PDB entry 7ORI | electron microscopy, 3.90 A resolution | chains T and A of the 4 polymer chains in the assembly

== Chain T ==
Molecule: 30-nt RNA strand
Sequence (30 nucleotides; numbered 1 to 30; the number before each row is that of its first residue):
     1 AACGUUAUCU AUACUUGGUA GUACACUACU
Not modelled in the structure: 14-22

== Chain A ==
Protein: La Crosse virus polymerase
Source organism: La Crosse orthobunyavirus
Notes: EC 2.7.7.48
UniProtKB: A5HC98 (L_BUNLC); residue numbers follow UniProt; this construct covers 1-1028, 1042-2263
Amino-acid sequence (2276 residues; numbered 1 to 2263 plus 26 insertion-coded residues; 13 numbers in that range are skipped by the numbering (no residue carries them; nothing is unmodelled there); the number before each row is that of its first residue; a row labelled like 1028A-1028Z holds insertion residues (1028A, then the next letters in order)):
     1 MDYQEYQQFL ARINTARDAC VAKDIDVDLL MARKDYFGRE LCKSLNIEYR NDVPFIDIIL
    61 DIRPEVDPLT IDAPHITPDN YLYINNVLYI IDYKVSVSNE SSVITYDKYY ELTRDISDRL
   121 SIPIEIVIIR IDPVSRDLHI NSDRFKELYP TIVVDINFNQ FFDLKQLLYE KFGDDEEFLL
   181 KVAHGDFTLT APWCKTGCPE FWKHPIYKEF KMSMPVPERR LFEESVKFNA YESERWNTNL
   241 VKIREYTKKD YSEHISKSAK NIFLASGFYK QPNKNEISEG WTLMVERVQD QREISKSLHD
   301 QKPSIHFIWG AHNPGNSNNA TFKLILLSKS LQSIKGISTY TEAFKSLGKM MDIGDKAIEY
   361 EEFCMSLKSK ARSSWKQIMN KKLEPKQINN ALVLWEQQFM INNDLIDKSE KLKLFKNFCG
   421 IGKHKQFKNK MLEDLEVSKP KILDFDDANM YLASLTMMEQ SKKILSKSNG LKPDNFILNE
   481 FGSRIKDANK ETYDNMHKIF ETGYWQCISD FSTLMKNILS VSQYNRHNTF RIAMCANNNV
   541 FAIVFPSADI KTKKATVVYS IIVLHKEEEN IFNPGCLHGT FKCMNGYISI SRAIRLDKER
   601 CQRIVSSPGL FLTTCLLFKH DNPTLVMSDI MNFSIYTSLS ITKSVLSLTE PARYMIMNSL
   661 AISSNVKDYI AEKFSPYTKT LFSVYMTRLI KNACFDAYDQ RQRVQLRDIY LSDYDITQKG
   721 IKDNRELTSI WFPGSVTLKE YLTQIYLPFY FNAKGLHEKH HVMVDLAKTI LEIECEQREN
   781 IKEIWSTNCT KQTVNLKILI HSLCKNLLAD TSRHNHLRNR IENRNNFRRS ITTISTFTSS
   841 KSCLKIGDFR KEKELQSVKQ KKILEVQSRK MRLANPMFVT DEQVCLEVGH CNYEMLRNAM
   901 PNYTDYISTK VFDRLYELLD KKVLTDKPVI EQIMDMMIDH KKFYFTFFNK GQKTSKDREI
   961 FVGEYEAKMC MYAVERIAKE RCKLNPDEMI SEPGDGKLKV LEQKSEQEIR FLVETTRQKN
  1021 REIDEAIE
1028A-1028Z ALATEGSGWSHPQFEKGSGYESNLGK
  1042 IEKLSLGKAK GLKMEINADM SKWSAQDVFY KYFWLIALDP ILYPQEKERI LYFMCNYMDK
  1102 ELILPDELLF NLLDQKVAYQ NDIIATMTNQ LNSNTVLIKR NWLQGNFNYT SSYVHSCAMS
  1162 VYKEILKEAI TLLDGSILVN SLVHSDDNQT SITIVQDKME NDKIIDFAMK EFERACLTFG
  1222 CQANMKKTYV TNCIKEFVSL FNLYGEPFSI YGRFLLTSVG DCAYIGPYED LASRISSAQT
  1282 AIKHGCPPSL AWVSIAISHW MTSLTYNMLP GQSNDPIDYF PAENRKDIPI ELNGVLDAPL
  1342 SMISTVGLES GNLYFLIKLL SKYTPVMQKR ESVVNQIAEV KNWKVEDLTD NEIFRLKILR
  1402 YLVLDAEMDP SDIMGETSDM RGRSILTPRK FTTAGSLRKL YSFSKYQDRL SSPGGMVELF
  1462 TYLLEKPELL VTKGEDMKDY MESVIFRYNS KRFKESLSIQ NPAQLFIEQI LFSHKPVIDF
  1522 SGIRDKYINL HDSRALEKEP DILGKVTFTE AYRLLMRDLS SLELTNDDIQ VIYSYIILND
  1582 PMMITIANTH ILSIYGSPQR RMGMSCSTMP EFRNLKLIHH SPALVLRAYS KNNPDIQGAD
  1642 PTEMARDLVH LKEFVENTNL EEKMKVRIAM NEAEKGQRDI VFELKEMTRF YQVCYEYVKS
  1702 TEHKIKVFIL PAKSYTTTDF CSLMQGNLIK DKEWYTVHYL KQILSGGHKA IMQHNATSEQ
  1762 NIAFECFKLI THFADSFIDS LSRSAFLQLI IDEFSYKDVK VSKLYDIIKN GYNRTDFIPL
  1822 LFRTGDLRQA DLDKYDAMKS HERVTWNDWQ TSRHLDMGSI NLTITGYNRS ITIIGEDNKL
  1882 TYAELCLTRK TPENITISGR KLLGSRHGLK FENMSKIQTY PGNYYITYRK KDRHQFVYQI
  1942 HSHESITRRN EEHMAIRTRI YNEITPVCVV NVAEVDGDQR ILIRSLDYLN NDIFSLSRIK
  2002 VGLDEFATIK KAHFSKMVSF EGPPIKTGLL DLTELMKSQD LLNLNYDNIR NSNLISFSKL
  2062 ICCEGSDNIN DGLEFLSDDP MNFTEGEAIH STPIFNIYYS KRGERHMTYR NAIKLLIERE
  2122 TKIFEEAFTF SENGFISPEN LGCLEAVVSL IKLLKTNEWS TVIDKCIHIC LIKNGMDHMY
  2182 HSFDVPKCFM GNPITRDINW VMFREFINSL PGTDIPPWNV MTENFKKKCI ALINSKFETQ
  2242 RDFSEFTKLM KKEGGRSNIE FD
Not modelled in the structure: 425-436, 549-554, 855-892, 1028A-1028Z, 1531-1543, 1841-1981, 2191-2198, 2239-2263
Differences from the reference sequence: engineered mutation Lys34 (His in A5HC98); insertion (1028G-1028S)
Swiss-Prot annotation at these positions:
  - binding site (Mn(2+)): Asp52, Asp79, Asp92, Tyr93
  - binding site (Mg(2+)): Asp1188
  - binding site (Zn(2+)): Cys2064, His2169, Asp2178, His2182
  - mutagenesis: Asp52 (D52A: Complete loss of nuclease activity), Asp79 (D79A: Complete loss of nuclease activity), Asp92 (D92A: Complete loss of nuclease activity), Lys94 (K94A: Complete loss of nuclease activity)
Metal / ion sites: Mg2+: Asp1060, Asp1188; Zn2+: Cys2064, His2169, Asp2178, His2182
Ligand contacts: pyrophosphate (POP): Arg958, Met1061, Ser1062, Lys1063, Trp1064, Gln1145, Asp1187, Asn1225, Lys1228
What the authors report for this chain:
  - mutagenesis - H34K: abolished catalytic activity (citing earlier work)
  - mutagenesis - M989A: decreased catalytic activity on 25-mer product
  - mutagenesis - I990A: increased catalytic activity on 25-mer
  - mutagenesis - S991A (13.8-fold): increased catalytic activity on replication products
  - mutagenesis - M989A, S991A: unchanged catalytic activity

== How chain T and chain A interact ==
Residue-residue contacts (104):
  A1(T) - Lys841(A)  phosphate contact
  A1(T) - Ser842(A)  hydrogen bond to the phosphate
  A1(T) - Phe948(A)  phosphate contact
  A1(T) - Lys950(A)  base contact
  A1(T) - Ile960(A)  base contact
  A1(T) - Phe961(A)  sugar contact
  A1(T) - Val962(A)  sugar contact
  A1(T) - Lys968(A)  phosphate contact
  A2(T) - Lys841(A)  salt bridge to the phosphate
  A2(T) - Lys968(A)  salt bridge to the phosphate
  A2(T) - Gly1146(A)  hydrogen bond to the sugar
  A2(T) - Asn1149(A)  base contact
  C3(T) - Thr836(A)  hydrogen bond to the phosphate
  C3(T) - Tyr972(A)  phosphate contact
  C3(T) - Arg976(A)  salt bridge to the phosphate
  C3(T) - Asn1149(A)  sugar contact
  C3(T) - Tyr1150(A)  phosphate contact
  G4(T) - Lys979(A)  salt bridge to the phosphate
  G4(T) - Ile990(A)  sugar contact
  G4(T) - Glu992(A)  sugar contact
  G4(T) - Pro993(A)  sugar contact
  G4(T) - Gly994(A)  hydrogen bond to the sugar
  G4(T) - Tyr1150(A)  sugar contact
  U5(T) - Pro993(A)  phosphate contact
  U5(T) - Gly994(A)  sugar contact
  U5(T) - Ile1706(A)  phosphate contact
  U6(T) - Lys1284(A)  sugar contact
  U6(T) - Lys1705(A)  phosphate contact
  U6(T) - Ile1706(A)  hydrogen bond to the phosphate
  A7(T) - Ser1277(A)  sugar contact
  A7(T) - Lys1705(A)  salt bridge to the phosphate
  A7(T) - Lys1707(A)  salt bridge to the phosphate
  U8(T) - Glu1270(A)  hydrogen bond to the sugar
  U8(T) - Ala1273(A)  phosphate contact
  U8(T) - Ser1274(A)  hydrogen bond to the sugar
  C9(T) - Tyr1269(A)  hydrogen bond to the phosphate
  C9(T) - Arg1424(A)  salt bridge to the phosphate
  U10(T) - Arg1424(A)  phosphate contact
  U10(T) - Ser1425(A)  hydrogen bond to the phosphate
  U10(T) - Arg1690(A)  hydrogen bond to the phosphate
  A11(T) - Lys1492(A)  base contact
  A11(T) - Arg1493(A)  base contact
  A11(T) - Arg1690(A)  salt bridge to the phosphate
  U12(T) - Lys1686(A)  hydrogen bond to the phosphate
  A13(T) - Asn1490(A)  phosphate contact
  A13(T) - Lys1492(A)  hydrogen bond to the phosphate
  A23(T) - Leu367(A)  base contact
  A23(T) - Gln377(A)  sugar contact
  A23(T) - Ile378(A)  hydrogen bond to the sugar
  A23(T) - Lys381(A)  hydrogen bond to the base
  A23(T) - Leu383(A)  base contact
  A23(T) - Trp395(A)  base contact
  A23(T) - Tyr524(A)  phosphate contact
  A23(T) - Arg526(A)  salt bridge to the phosphate
  C24(T) - Lys368(A)  sugar contact
  C24(T) - Gln377(A)  phosphate contact
  C24(T) - Trp395(A)  stacking on the base
  C24(T) - Gln398(A)  base contact
  C24(T) - Tyr524(A)  hydrogen bond to the phosphate
  C24(T) - Arg531(A)  hydrogen bond to the base
  C24(T) - Phe1513(A)  phosphate contact
  C24(T) - Lys1516(A)  salt bridge to the phosphate
  A25(T) - Lys368(A)  phosphate contact
  A25(T) - Arg372(A)  salt bridge to the phosphate
  A25(T) - Glu396(A)  base contact
  A25(T) - Gln397(A)  hydrogen bond to the base
  A25(T) - Lys516(A)  sugar contact
  A25(T) - Asn517(A)  base contact
  A25(T) - Ser520(A)  base contact
  A25(T) - Val521(A)  base contact
  A25(T) - Arg531(A)  base contact
  A25(T) - Asn1308(A)  hydrogen bond to the sugar
  A25(T) - Ile1511(A)  sugar contact
  A25(T) - Leu1512(A)  sugar contact
  A25(T) - Ser1514(A)  sugar contact
  A25(T) - His1515(A)  phosphate contact
  C26(T) - Lys368(A)  base contact
  C26(T) - Arg372(A)  salt bridge to the phosphate
  C26(T) - Glu396(A)  hydrogen bond to the base
  C26(T) - Gln397(A)  hydrogen bond to the base
  C26(T) - Asn517(A)  sugar contact
  C26(T) - Met534(A)  base contact
  C26(T) - Asn1308(A)  sugar contact
  C26(T) - Ser1314(A)  hydrogen bond to the phosphate
  C26(T) - His1515(A)  salt bridge to the phosphate
  U27(T) - Ala320(A)  sugar contact
  U27(T) - Lys368(A)  hydrogen bond to the base
  U27(T) - Arg372(A)  base contact
  U27(T) - Glu396(A)  base contact
  U27(T) - Gln397(A)  base contact
  U27(T) - Gln1313(A)  phosphate contact
  A28(T) - Asn318(A)  hydrogen bond to the sugar
  A28(T) - Lys323(A)  hydrogen bond to the base
  A28(T) - Met534(A)  hydrogen bond to the base
  A28(T) - Cys535(A)  hydrogen bond to the base
  A28(T) - Ala536(A)  hydrogen bond to the base
  C29(T) - Leu471(A)  base contact
  C29(T) - Lys472(A)  base contact
  C29(T) - Asp474(A)  base contact
  U30(T) - His312(A)  base contact
  U30(T) - Pro314(A)  phosphate contact
  U30(T) - Asn318(A)  hydrogen bond to the phosphate
  U30(T) - Ala536(A)  hydrogen bond to the base
  U30(T) - Asn538(A)  hydrogen bond to the sugar
Interface residues without a listed pair, chain A (91 interface residues in all): Asn313, Asn319, Lys370, Ala371, Thr513, Asn537, Ser839, Asp995, Lys997, Gln1145, Asn1147, Gly1348, Gly1423, Arg1430, Ser1491, Val1682, His1704

== In short ==
Chain T and chain A form an interface of 21 and 91 residues respectively, with 30 hydrogen bonds, 13 salt
bridges and 1 aromatic stacking contact. Polar pairs include A23(T)-Lys381(A), C24(T)-Arg531(A) and
A25(T)-Gln397(A). The paper reports that H34K of chain A abolishes catalytic activity; M989A of chain A
reduces catalytic activity on 25-mer product; 4 substitutions were tested in all.
Chain T is a 30-nt RNA strand and chain A is La Crosse virus polymerase (La Crosse orthobunyavirus); the
structure, La Crosse virus polymerase at replication late-elongation stage, was determined by electron
microscopy, deposited together with 7ORJ, 7ORK, 7ORL, 7ORM and 7ORO.
